PDB entry 8K5O | electron microscopy, 2.42 A resolution | chains 4 and 3 of the 56 polymer chains in the assembly

# Chain 4
Name: Antenna complex alpha/beta subunit domain-containing protein
From: Halorhodospira halochloris
UniProt: A0A110B4Z6 (A0A110B4Z6_HALHR); residues 1-105 here = UniProt positions 1-105
Amino-acid sequence (105 residues; numbered 1 to 105; the number before each row is that of its first residue):
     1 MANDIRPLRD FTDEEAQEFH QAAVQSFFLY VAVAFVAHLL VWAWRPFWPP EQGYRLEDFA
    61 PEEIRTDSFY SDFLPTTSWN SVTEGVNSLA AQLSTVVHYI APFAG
Not modelled in the structure: 1-4, 77-105
Residues lining bound ligands:
  - Trans-Geranyl Bacteriochlorophyll B (A1LZM), molecule 1: F27, Y30, V31, A34, H38, V41, F47, W48
  - Trans-Geranyl Bacteriochlorophyll B (A1LZM), molecule 2: Y30, V33, A34, A37, H38, V41, W44
  - Trans-Geranyl Bacteriochlorophyll B (A1LZM), molecule 3: A37, L40, V41, W44
  - lycopene (LYC): E15, E18, F19, A22, A23, S26, F27, Y30

# Chain 3
Name: Light-harvesting LHI
From: Halorhodospira halochloris
UniProt: A0A120MZP7 (A0A120MZP7_HALHR); residues 1-65 here = UniProt positions 1-65
Amino-acid sequence (65 residues; row label = number of the first residue in the row):
     1 MWRIWKVFDP RRILIATALW LIIISLTIHV ILMTTERFNW LQGAPAAEYY SEVVEDGAAL
    61 SPRLV
Not modelled in the structure: 52-65
Residues lining bound ligands:
  - Trans-Geranyl Bacteriochlorophyll B (A1LZM), molecule 1: M1, I4, W5
  - Trans-Geranyl Bacteriochlorophyll B (A1LZM), molecule 2: I4, F8, I13, A16, T17, W20, I28
  - Trans-Geranyl Bacteriochlorophyll B (A1LZM), molecule 3: A18, L21, I22, S25, H29, L32, F38, W40
  - Trans-Geranyl Bacteriochlorophyll B (A1LZM), molecule 4: L21, I24, S25, I28, H29, L32, F38
  - Trans-Geranyl Bacteriochlorophyll B (A1LZM), molecule 5: S25, L26, H29, M33, W40
  - lycopene (LYC): L14, T17, W20, L21, I24, I28, I31
  - menaquinone 8 (MQ8): R12, I13, A16, L19

# Chain 4 / chain 3 interface
Contacting residue pairs - 45 pairs, chain 4 then chain 3:
  F11(4) - W5(3)  hydrophobic
  F11(4) - P10(3)  hydrophobic
  D13(4) - W2(3)
  D13(4) - K6(3)  salt bridge
  A16(4) - W2(3)  hydrophobic
  A16(4) - W5(3)
  Q17(4) - W2(3)
  F19(4) - W5(3)
  F19(4) - P10(3)  hydrophobic
  F19(4) - L14(3)  hydrophobic
  H20(4) - M1(3)
  H20(4) - W2(3)
  H20(4) - W5(3)  hydrogen bond
  Y30(4) - L21(3)  hydrophobic
  W44(4) - R37(3)
  W44(4) - F38(3)  hydrophobic
  R45(4) - R37(3)  hydrogen bond (side chain-backbone)
  R45(4) - F38(3)
  R45(4) - A44(3)  hydrogen bond (side chain-backbone)
  R45(4) - P45(3)
  R45(4) - A46(3)
  P46(4) - R37(3)  hydrogen bond (backbone-side chain)
  P46(4) - F38(3)
  P46(4) - E48(3)
  F47(4) - F38(3)  hydrophobic
  Y54(4) - R37(3)
  Y54(4) - F38(3)
  Y54(4) - A47(3)
  R55(4) - A47(3)
  L56(4) - E36(3)
  L56(4) - P45(3)
  L56(4) - A46(3)
  L56(4) - A47(3)
  F59(4) - A47(3)  hydrophobic
  F59(4) - Y50(3)  hydrophobic
  A60(4) - S51(3)
  P61(4) - Y50(3)
  P61(4) - S51(3)
  I64(4) - S51(3)
  R65(4) - E36(3)
  R65(4) - Q42(3)
  T66(4) - E36(3)
  D67(4) - E36(3)
  F69(4) - T34(3)
  F69(4) - T35(3)
Other interface residues (no listed pair), chain 3 (21 interface residues in all): R3

# Overview
The interface between chain 4 and chain 3 involves 22 residues on one side and 21 on the other, with 4
hydrogen bonds and 1 salt bridge. Polar pairs include D13(4)-K6(3), H20(4)-W5(3) and R45(4)-R37(3).
Here chain 4 is Antenna complex alpha/beta subunit domain-containing protein and chain 3 is Light-harvesting
LHI, both from Halorhodospira halochloris. Entry 8K5O (Cryo-EM structure of the RC-LH core comples from
Halorhodospira halochloris) was determined by electron microscopy.
